7ZUK - chain AAA; structure by X-ray diffraction, 1.63 A resolution.

Chain AAA:
Protein: Penicillin-binding protein 1b
Source organism: Streptococcus pneumoniae R6
Notes: EC 2.3.2.-, 2.4.1.129
Reference sequence: Q7CRA4 (Q7CRA4_STRR6); numbering as in UniProt (aligned over 1-821)
Chain sequence (821 residues; row label = number of the first residue in the row):
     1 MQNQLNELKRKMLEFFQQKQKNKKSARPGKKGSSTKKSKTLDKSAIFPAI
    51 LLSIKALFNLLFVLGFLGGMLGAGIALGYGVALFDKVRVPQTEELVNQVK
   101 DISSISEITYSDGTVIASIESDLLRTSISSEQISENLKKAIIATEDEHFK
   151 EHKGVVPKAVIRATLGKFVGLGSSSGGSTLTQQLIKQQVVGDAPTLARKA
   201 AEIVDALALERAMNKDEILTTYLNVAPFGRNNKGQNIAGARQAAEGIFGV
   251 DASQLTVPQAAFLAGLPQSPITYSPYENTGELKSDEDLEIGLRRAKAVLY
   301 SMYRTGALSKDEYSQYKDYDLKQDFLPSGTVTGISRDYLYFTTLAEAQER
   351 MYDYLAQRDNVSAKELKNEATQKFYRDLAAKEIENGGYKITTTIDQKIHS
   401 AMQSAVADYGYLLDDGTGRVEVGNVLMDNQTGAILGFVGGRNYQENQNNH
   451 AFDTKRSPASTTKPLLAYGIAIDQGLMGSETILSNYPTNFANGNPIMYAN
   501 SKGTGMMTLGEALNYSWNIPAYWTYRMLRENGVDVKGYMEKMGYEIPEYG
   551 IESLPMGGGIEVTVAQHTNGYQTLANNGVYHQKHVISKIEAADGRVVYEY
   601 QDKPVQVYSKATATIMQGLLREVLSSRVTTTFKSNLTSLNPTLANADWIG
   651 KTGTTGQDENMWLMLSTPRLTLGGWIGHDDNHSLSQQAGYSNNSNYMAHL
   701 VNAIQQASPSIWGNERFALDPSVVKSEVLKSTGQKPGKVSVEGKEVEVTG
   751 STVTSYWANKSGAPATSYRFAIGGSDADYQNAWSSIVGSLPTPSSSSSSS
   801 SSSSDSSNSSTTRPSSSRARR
Disordered / not traced: 1-336, 791-821
Glycans and other covalent adducts: compound KQI linked to Ser-460
Differences from the reference sequence: engineered mutation Gly-656 (Asn in Q7CRA4), Gln-686 (Arg in Q7CRA4), Gln-687 (Arg in Q7CRA4)
Ligand contacts: KQI (6-azido-N-[(2S)-1-oxidanylidene-1-[[(2S,3R)-3-oxidanyl-1-oxidanylidene-butan-2-yl]amino]-3-phenyl-propan-2-yl]hexanamide): Ser-457, Ala-459, Lys-463, Met-497, Tyr-498, Ser-516, Asn-518, Met-556, Gly-557, Gly-558, Gly-653, Thr-654, Thr-655, Gly-656
What the authors report for this chain:
  - binding site for KQI: Ser-460, Asn-518, Thr-654
  - binding site for chloride ion: Thr-652
  - catalytic residues: Ser-460 (citing earlier work)

Summary:
Covalently linked compound KQI: at Ser-460. The paper reports the catalytic residue Ser-460; a binding site
for KQI at Ser-460, Asn-518 and Thr-654.
Chain AAA is Penicillin-binding protein 1b (Streptococcus pneumoniae R6); the structure, PENICILLIN-BINDING
PROTEIN 1B (PBP-1B) in complex with lactone 7Az - Streptococcus pneumoniae R6, was determined by X-ray
diffraction together with 7ZUH, 7ZUI, 7ZUJ and 7ZUL from the same study.
